PDB entry 1KEJ | X-ray diffraction, 3.00 A resolution | chain A

== Chain A ==
Molecule: Terminal deoxynucleotidyltransferase short isoform
From: Mus musculus
Notes: EC 2.7.7.31
UniProt: P09838 (TDT_MOUSE); residue numbers follow UniProt; this construct covers 148-510
Chain sequence (363 residues; each row starts with the number of its first residue):
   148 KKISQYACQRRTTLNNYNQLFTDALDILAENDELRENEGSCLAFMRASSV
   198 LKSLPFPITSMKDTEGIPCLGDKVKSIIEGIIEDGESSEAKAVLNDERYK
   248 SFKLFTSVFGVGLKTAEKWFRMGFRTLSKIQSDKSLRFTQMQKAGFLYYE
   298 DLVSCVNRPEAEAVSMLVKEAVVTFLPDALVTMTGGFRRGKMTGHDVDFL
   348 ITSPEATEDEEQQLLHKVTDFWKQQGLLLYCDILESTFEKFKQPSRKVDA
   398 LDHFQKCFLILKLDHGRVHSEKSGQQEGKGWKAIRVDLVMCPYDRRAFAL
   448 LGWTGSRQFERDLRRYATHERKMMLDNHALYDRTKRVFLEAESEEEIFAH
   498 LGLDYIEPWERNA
Disordered / not traced: 387-389, 421-423
UniProt features mapped onto this chain:
  - region: Val258 to Thr262 (Involved in DNA binding)
  - binding site (a 2'-deoxyribonucleoside 5'-triphosphate): Gly333 to Lys338, His342 to Asp345, Gly449, Trp450
  - binding site (Mg(2+)): Asp343, Asp345, Asp434
  - mutagenesis: Asp170 (D170A: Almost complete loss of exonuclease activity in TDT-L; when associated with A-29 and A-473. Decreased transferase activity in TDT-S; when associated with A-29 and A-473), His342 (H342A: Nearly abolishes enzyme activity), Leu398 (L398A: Nearly abolishes enzyme activity), Asp399 (D399A: Nearly abolishes enzyme activity), His400 (H400A: Reduces enzyme activity), Lys403 (K403A: Nearly abolishes enzyme activity), Asp473 (D473A: Almost complete loss of exonuclease activity in TDT-L; when associated with A-29 and A-170. Decreased transferase activity in TDT-S; when associated with A-29 and A-170 ...), His475 (H475A: Nearly abolishes enzyme activity)
Metal / ion sites: Na+: Thr253, Val255; Co2+ site 1: Asp343, Asp345 (together with 2',3'-dideoxyadenosine-5'-triphosphate); Co2+ site 2: Asp343, Asp345, Asp434 (together with 2',3'-dideoxyadenosine-5'-triphosphate)
Ligand contacts: 2',3'-dideoxyadenosine-5'-triphosphate: Gly332, Gly333, Arg336, Lys338, Gly341, His342, Asp343, Asp345, Ala397, Lys403, Asp434, Gly449, Trp450, Arg454, Asn474
Reported in the primary citation:
  - binding site for 2',3'-dideoxyadenosine-5'-triphosphate: Arg336, Lys338, Lys403, Trp450, Arg454
  - contacts within the chain: Arg432-Asp434 (salt bridge), Trp450-Asn474 (hydrophobic contact)
  - catalytic residues: Asp434
  - mutagenesis - R336A: decreased catalytic activity (citing earlier work)

== Overview ==
Bound to chain A: 2',3'-dideoxyadenosine-5'-triphosphate. The Na+ site is built by Thr253 and Val255. The Co2+
site 1 is built by Asp343 and Asp345. UniProt lists 12 residues binding 2'-deoxyribonucleoside
5'-triphosphate, 3 Mg2+-binding residues and 8 mutagenesis sites. The paper reports the catalytic residue
Asp434; R336A reduces catalytic activity.
Chain A is Terminal deoxynucleotidyltransferase short isoform (Mus musculus); the structure, Crystal Structure
of Murine Terminal Deoxynucleotidyl Transferase complexed with ddATP, was determined by X-ray diffraction
(same publication as 1KDH and 1JMS).
